PDB entry 6AGK | X-ray diffraction, 2.80 A resolution | chains A and E of the 6 polymer chains in the assembly

Chain A:
Protein: Tubulin alpha-1B chain
Source organism: Sus scrofa
UniProt: Q2XVP4 (TBA1B_PIG); residue numbers follow UniProt; this construct covers 1-450
Chain sequence (450 residues; each row starts with the number of its first residue):
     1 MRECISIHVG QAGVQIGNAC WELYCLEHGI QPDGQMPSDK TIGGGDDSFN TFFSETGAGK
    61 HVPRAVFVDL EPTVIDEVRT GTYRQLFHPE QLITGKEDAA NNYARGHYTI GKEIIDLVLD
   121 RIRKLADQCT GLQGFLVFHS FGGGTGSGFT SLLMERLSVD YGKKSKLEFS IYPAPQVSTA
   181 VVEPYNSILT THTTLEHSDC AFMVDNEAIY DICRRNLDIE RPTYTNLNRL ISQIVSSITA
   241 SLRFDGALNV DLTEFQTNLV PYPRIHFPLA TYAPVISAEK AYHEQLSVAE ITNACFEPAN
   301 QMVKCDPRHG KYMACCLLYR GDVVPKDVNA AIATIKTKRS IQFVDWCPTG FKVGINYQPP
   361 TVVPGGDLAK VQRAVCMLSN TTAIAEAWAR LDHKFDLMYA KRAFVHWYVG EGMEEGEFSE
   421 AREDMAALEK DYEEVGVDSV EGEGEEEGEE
Not modelled in the structure: 438-450
UniProt features mapped onto this chain:
  - motif: Met-1 to Cys-4 (MREC motif)
  - active site: Glu-254
  - binding site (GTP): Gly-10, Gln-11, Ala-12, Gln-15, Glu-71, Ala-99, Ser-140, Gly-143, Gly-144, Thr-145, Gly-146, Thr-179, Glu-183, Asn-206, Tyr-224, Asn-228, Leu-252
  - binding site (Mg(2+)): Glu-71
  - modified residue: Lys-40 (N6,N6,N6-trimethyllysine), Ser-48 (Phosphoserine), Ser-232 (Phosphoserine), Tyr-282 (3'-nitrotyrosine), Arg-339 (Omega-N-methylarginine), Ser-439 (Phosphoserine), Glu-443 (5-glutamyl polyglutamate), Glu-445 (5-glutamyl polyglutamate)
  - cross-link (Glycyl lysine isopeptide (Lys-Gly)): Lys-326 (interchain with G-Cter in ubiquitin), Lys-370 (interchain with G-Cter in ubiquitin)

Chain E:
Protein: Stathmin-4
Source organism: Rattus norvegicus
UniProt: P63043 (STMN4_RAT); residues 5-145 here correspond to UniProt positions 49-189 (UniProt number = residue number + 44)
Chain sequence (143 residues; row label = number of the first residue in the row):
     3 MADMEVIELN KCTSGQSFEV ILKPPSFDGV PEFNASLPRR RDPSLEEIQK KLEAAEERRK
    63 YQEAELLKHL AEKREHEREV IQKAIEENNN FIKMAKEKLA QKMESNKENR EAHLAAMLER
   123 LQEKDKHAEE VRKNKELKEE ASR
Not modelled in the structure: 3-5, 28-43, 142-145
Sequence notes: initiating methionine (3); expression tag (4)
UniProt features mapped onto this chain:
  - modified residue: Ser-46 (Phosphoserine)

Chain A / chain E interface:
Contacting residue pairs - 58 pairs, chain A then chain E:
  His-107(A) / Leu-54(E)
  Tyr-108(A) / Lys-53(E)
  Tyr-108(A) / Leu-54(E)  hydrophobic
  Tyr-108(A) / Ala-57(E)  hydrophobic
  Tyr-108(A) / Arg-61(E)
  Thr-109(A) / Arg-61(E)  hydrogen bond
  Lys-112(A) / Glu-55(E)
  Lys-112(A) / Glu-58(E)  salt bridge
  Leu-152(A) / Ile-50(E)  hydrophobic
  Glu-155(A) / Ile-50(E)
  Arg-156(A) / Leu-47(E)
  Arg-156(A) / Gln-51(E)  hydrogen bond
  Ser-158(A) / Asp-44(E)
  Val-159(A) / Pro-45(E)
  Asp-245(A) / Cys-14(E)  hydrogen bond
  Asp-245(A) / Ser-16(E)  hydrogen bond (backbone-side chain)
  Ala-247(A) / Asn-12(E)
  Ala-247(A) / Ser-19(E)
  Leu-248(A) / Ser-19(E)
  Pro-325(A) / Gln-18(E)
  Pro-325(A) / Phe-20(E)  hydrophobic
  Asn-329(A) / Met-6(E)
  Asn-329(A) / Val-8(E)
  Asn-329(A) / Phe-20(E)
  Asn-329(A) / Val-22(E)
  Ile-332(A) / Val-22(E)  hydrophobic
  Ala-333(A) / Met-6(E)  hydrophobic
  Lys-336(A) / Leu-24(E)
  Asp-345(A) / Pro-27(E)
  Trp-346(A) / Pro-27(E)
  Cys-347(A) / Pro-27(E)
  Pro-348(A) / Lys-25(E)
  Pro-348(A) / Pro-27(E)
  Thr-349(A) / Ile-23(E)
  Thr-349(A) / Leu-24(E)  hydrogen bond (backbone-backbone)
  Thr-349(A) / Lys-25(E)  hydrogen bond (backbone-backbone)
  Gly-350(A) / Val-22(E)
  Phe-351(A) / Glu-21(E)
  Phe-351(A) / Val-22(E)  hydrogen bond (backbone-backbone)
  Lys-352(A) / Phe-20(E)
  Lys-352(A) / Glu-21(E)  salt bridge
  Val-353(A) / Ser-19(E)
  Val-353(A) / Phe-20(E)  hydrogen bond (backbone-backbone)
  Gly-354(A) / Gln-18(E)
  Gly-354(A) / Ser-19(E)
  Ile-355(A) / Gly-17(E)
  Ile-355(A) / Gln-18(E)  hydrogen bond (backbone-backbone)
  Asn-356(A) / Ser-16(E)
  Tyr-357(A) / Thr-15(E)
  Tyr-357(A) / Ser-16(E)  hydrogen bond (backbone-backbone)
  Tyr-357(A) / Gly-17(E)
  Tyr-357(A) / Gln-18(E)  hydrogen bond
  Val-409(A) / Gln-64(E)
  Gly-410(A) / Gln-64(E)
  Glu-411(A) / Arg-61(E)  hydrogen bond (backbone-side chain)
  Gly-412(A) / Ala-57(E)
  Gly-412(A) / Arg-60(E)  hydrogen bond (backbone-side chain)
  Glu-414(A) / Arg-60(E)
Also at the interface, not in a pair above, chain A (40 interface residues in all): Glu-196, His-197, Gly-246, Val-328, Gln-358
Also at the interface, not in a pair above, chain E (31 interface residues in all): Pro-26, Ser-46

In short:
The interface between chain A and chain E involves 40 residues on one side and 31 on the other, with 13
hydrogen bonds and 2 salt bridges. Among the polar pairs are Lys-112(A)/Glu-58(E), Lys-352(A)/Glu-21(E) and
Thr-109(A)/Arg-61(E).
Here chain A is Tubulin alpha-1B chain (Sus scrofa) and chain E is Stathmin-4 (Rattus norvegicus). Entry 6AGK
(The structure of CH-II-77-tubulin complex) was determined by X-ray diffraction (same publication as 6PC4).
